Entry 8EP1 (electron microscopy, 5.40 A resolution (low resolution: residue-level contacts below are approximate; hydrogen-bond / salt-bridge calls are withheld)); this record covers chains C and H of the 8 polymer chains in the assembly.

Chain C:
Molecule: Potassium voltage-gated channel subfamily H member 1
From: Rattus norvegicus
UniProt: Q63472 (KCNH1_RAT); numbering as in UniProt (aligned over 10-722)
Chain sequence (713 residues; row label = number of the first residue in the row):
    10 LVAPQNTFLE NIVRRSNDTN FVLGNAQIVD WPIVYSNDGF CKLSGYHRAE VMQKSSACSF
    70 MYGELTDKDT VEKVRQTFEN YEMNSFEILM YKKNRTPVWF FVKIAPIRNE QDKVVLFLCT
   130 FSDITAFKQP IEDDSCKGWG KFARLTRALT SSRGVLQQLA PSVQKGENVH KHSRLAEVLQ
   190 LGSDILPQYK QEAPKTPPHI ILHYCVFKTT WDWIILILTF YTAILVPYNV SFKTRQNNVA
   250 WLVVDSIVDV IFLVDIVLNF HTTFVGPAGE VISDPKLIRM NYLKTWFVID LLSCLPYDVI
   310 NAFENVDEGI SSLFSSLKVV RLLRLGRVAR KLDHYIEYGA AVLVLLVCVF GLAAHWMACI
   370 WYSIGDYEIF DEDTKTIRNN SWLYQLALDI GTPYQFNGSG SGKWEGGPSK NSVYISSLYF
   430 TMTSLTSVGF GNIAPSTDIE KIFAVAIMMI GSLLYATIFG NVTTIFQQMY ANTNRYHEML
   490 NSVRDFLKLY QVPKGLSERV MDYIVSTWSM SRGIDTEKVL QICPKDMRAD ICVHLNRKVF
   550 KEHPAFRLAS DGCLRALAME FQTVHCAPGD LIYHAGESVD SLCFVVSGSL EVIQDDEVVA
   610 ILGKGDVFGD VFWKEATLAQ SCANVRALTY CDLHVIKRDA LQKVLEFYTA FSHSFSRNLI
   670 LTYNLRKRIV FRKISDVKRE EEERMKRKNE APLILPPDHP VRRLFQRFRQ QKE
Not modelled in the structure: 407-411, 697-703
Swiss-Prot annotation at these positions:
  - region: F151 to R162 (Required for phosphatidylinositol bisphosphate binding), Y672 to L674 (Interaction with cyclic nucleotide-binding pocket)
  - motif: S436 to N441 (Selectivity filter)
  - glycosylation (N-linked (GlcNAc...) asparagine): N388, N406

Chain H:
Molecule: Calmodulin-1
From: Homo sapiens
UniProt: P0DP23 (CALM1_HUMAN); residues 6-147 here correspond to UniProt positions 7-148 (UniProt number = residue number + 1)
Chain sequence (142 residues; row label = number of the first residue in the row):
     6 EEQIAEFKEA FSLFDKDGDG TITTKELGTV MRSLGQNPTE AELQDMINEV DADGNGTIDF
    66 PEFLTMMARK MKDTDSEEEI REAFRVFDKD GNGYISAAEL RHVMTNLGEK LTDEEVDEMI
   126 READIDGDGQ VNYEEFVQMM TA
Swiss-Prot annotation at these positions:
  - binding site (Ca(2+)): D20, D22, D24, T26, E31, D56, D58, N60, T62, E67, D93, D95, N97, Y99, E104, D129, D131, D133, Q135, E140
  - modified residue: K21 (N6-acetyllysine), T44 (Phosphothreonine), S81 (Phosphoserine), K94 (N6-acetyllysine), Y99 (Phosphotyrosine), S101 (Phosphoserine), T110 (Phosphothreonine), K115 (N6,N6,N6-trimethyllysine), Y138 (Phosphotyrosine)
  - cross-link: K21 (Glycyl lysine isopeptide (Lys-Gly) (interchain with G-Cter in SUMO2))

How chain C and chain H interact:
Pairs across the interface (7):
  L557(C) with I130(H); E139(H)
  S559(C) with I130(H); D131(H)
  A659(C) with I130(H)
  F660(C) with I130(H)
  R666(C) with Q143(H)
Other interface residues (no listed pair), chain C (7 interface residues in all): A558, D560

Overview:
Chain C and chain H form an interface of 7 and 4 residues respectively. From UniProt: 20 Ca2+-binding residues
on chain H.
Here chain C is Potassium voltage-gated channel subfamily H member 1 (Rattus norvegicus) and chain H is
Calmodulin-1 (Homo sapiens). Entry 8EP1 (Eag Kv channel with voltage sensor in the down conformation) was
determined by electron microscopy (same publication as 8EOW and 8EP0).
